PDB entry 5Z09 | X-ray diffraction, 2.91 A resolution | chain A

== Chain A ==
Protein: Dual sugar-1-phosphate nucleotidylyltransferase
Organism: Sulfolobus tokodaii (strain DSM 16993 / JCM 10545 / NBRC 100140 / 7)
Notes: EC 2.7.7.-
UniProt: Q975F9 (Q975F9_SULTO); residues 1-401 here = UniProt positions 1-401
Chain sequence (409 residues; each row starts with the number of its first residue):
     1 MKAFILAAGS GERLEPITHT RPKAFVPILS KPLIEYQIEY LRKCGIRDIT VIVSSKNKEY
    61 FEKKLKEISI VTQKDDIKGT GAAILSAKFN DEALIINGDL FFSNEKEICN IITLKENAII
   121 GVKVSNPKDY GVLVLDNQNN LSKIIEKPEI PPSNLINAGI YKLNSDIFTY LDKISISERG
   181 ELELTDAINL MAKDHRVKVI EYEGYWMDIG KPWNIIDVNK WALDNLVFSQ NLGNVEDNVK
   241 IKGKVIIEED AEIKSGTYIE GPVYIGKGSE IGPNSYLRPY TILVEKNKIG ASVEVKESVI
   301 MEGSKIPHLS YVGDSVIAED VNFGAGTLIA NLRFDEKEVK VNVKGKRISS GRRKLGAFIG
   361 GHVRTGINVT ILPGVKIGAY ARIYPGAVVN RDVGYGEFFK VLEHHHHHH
Not modelled in the structure: 402-409
Disulfides: Cys44-Cys109
Construct notes: engineered mutation Asn97 (Tyr in Q975F9); expression tag (402-409)
Residues lining bound ligands: UTP (uridine 5'-triphosphate): Leu6, Ala7, Ala8, Gly9, Ser10, Gly11, Glu12, Arg13, Lys23, Ile52, Gln73, Lys78, Gly79, Thr80, Ala83, Asn97, Gly98, Asp99, Arg179, Glu181, Lys344
UniProt features mapped onto this chain:
  - binding site (a ribonucleoside 5'-triphosphate): Ala8 to Arg13, Gln73, Gly79
  - binding site (N-acetyl-alpha-D-glucosamine 1-phosphate): Thr80, Gly131, Glu146, Asn157
  - mutagenesis: Thr80 (T80A/G/Q: Increases both GlcNAc-1-P UTase and Glc-1-P UTase activities; T80D/H: Decrease in GlcNAc-1-P UTase activity but increase in Glc-1-P UTase activity ...), Glu146 (E146A/C/F/G/I/K/L/M/P/Q/R/V/W/Y: Loss of both GlcNAc-1-P UTase and Glc-1-P UTase activities; E146D/N: Decrease in GlcNAc-1-P UTase and Glc-1-P UTase activities ...), His308 (H308A: Strong decrease in GalN-1-P AcTase activity and almost loss of GlcN-1-P AcTase activity), Tyr311 (Y311A: Strong decrease in GalN-1-P AcTase activity and increase in GlcN-1-P AcTase activity), Asn331 (N331A: Strong decrease in GalN-1-P AcTase activity and decrease in GlcN-1-P AcTase activity), Lys337 (K337A: Slight decrease in GalN-1-P AcTase activity and increase in GlcN-1-P AcTase activity), Lys340 (K340A: Decrease in GalN-1-P AcTase activity and increase in GlcN-1-P AcTase activity), Arg391 to Val401 (No change in GlcNAc-1-P UTase activity. Shows 38% less GalN-1-P AcTase activity than the wild-type, but increases GlcN-1-P AcTase activity 16.8 times ...), Glu397 to Val401 (No change in GlcNAc-1-P UTase activity. Shows 20% less GalN-1-P AcTase activity than the wild-type, but increases GlcN-1-P AcTase activity 4.8 times. Does not affect thermostability)

== In short ==
Ligands of chain A: UTP. From UniProt: 8 ribonucleoside 5'-triphosphate-binding residues, 4
N-acetyl-alpha-D-glucosamine 1-phosphate-binding residues and 18 mutagenesis sites.
Chain A is Dual sugar-1-phosphate nucleotidylyltransferase (Sulfolobus tokodaii (strain DSM 16993 / JCM 10545
/ NBRC 100140 / 7)); the structure, ST0452(Y97N)-UTP binding form, was determined by X-ray diffraction,
deposited together with 5Z0A.
